PDB entry 8JEM | electron microscopy, 3.23 A resolution | chains B and C of the 4 polymer chains in the assembly

Chain B (and C):
Name: Teichoic acid D-alanyltransferase
From: Streptococcus thermophilus LMG 18311
Notes: EC 2.3.1.-; chain C of this document is another copy of the same molecule, construct and numbering; everything in this record applies to it too
Reference sequence: Q5M4V4 (DLTB_STRT2); numbering as in UniProt (aligned over 1-415)
Amino-acid sequence (440 residues; each row starts with the number of its first residue; numbers below 1 keep their minus sign (Met-24 is residue -24)):
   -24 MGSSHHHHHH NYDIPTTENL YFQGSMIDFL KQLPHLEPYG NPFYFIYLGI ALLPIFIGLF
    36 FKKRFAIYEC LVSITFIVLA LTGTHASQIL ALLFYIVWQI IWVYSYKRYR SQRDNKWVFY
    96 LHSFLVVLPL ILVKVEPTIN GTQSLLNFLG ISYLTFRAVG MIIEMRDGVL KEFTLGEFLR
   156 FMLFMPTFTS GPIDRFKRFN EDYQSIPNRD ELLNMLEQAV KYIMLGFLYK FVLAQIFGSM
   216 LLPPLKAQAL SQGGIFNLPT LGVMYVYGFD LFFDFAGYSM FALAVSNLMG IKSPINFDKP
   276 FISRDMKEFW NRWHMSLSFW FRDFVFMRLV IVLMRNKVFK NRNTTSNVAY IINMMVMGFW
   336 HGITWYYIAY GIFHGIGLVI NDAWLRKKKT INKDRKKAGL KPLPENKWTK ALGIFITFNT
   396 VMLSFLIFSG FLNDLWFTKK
Unresolved in the structure: -24 to -4
Sequence notes: initiating methionine (-24); expression tag (-23 to 0)
Curated features (UniProtKB/Swiss-Prot):
  - active site: His336
  - mutagenesis: Val305 to Ile306 (Reduced binding to DltC), Val305 (V305D: Reduced binding to DltC)
Ligand contacts:
  - Amsacrine (ASW; N-[4-(acridin-9-ylamino)-3-methoxyphenyl]methanesulfonamide): Tyr128, Ser165, Tyr242, Leu246, Asp249, Phe250, Tyr253, Trp285, Trp288, His289, Met332, Trp335, His336, Tyr345, Phe403
  - diacyl glycerol (DGA): Pro9, Pro29, Leu46, Ile49, Thr50, Val53, Leu54, Leu68
  - phosphatidylglycerol (PGT; (1S)-2-{[{[(2R)-2,3-dihydroxypropyl]oxy}(hydroxy)phosphoryl]oxy}-1-[(palmitoyloxy)methyl]ethyl stearate), molecule 1: Ile25, Leu28, Pro29, Ile32, Phe36
  - phosphatidylglycerol (PGT), molecule 2: Cys45, Ile49, Val53, Ile64, Leu67, Leu68, Ile71, Val72, Ile75, Tyr79, Lys82, Arg83, Glu147, Thr149, Leu150, Gly151, Leu154
  - phosphatidylglycerol (PGT), molecule 3: Lys91, Phe94, Tyr95, Ser98, Phe99, Val102, Leu105, Ile106, Lys109, Val110, Phe131, Val134, Ile138, Arg141, Trp295, Phe296, Phe299, Val300, Arg303, Val307, Arg310, Asn311, Val331, Phe334, Trp335, Ile338
Reported in the primary citation:
  - self-association interface (contacts with another copy of this molecule); pairs are residue here / residue on that copy: Phe40-Leu188, Ile42-Val195, Ile42-Leu200, Ile42-Lys196, Leu46-Met199, Phe4, Pro9
  - mutagenesis - I42R, L46R, M199A, L200R: decreased growth
  - binding site for phosphatidylglycerol: Phe94, Tyr95, Val102, Leu105, Ile106, Val110, Phe131, Val134, Ile138, Trp295, Leu304, Val307, Val331, Phe334, Ile338
  - catalytic residues: His289, His336 (citing earlier work)
  - binding site for Amsacrine: Tyr128, Leu246, Asp249, Phe250, Tyr253, Trp285, Trp288, His289, Trp335, His336, Tyr345, Phe403

Chain B / chain C interface:
Pairs across the interface - 9 pairs, chain B then chain C:
  Glu192(B) - Lys38(C)  salt bridge
  Met199(B) - Ile42(C)  hydrophobic
  Met199(B) - Tyr43(C)  hydrophobic
  Leu203(B) - Leu46(C)  hydrophobic
  Ser214(B) - Phe-3(C)
  Met215(B) - Phe-3(C)  hydrophobic
  Met215(B) - Gln-2(C)
  Met215(B) - Phe4(C)  hydrophobic
  Leu216(B) - Gln-2(C)
Also at the interface, not in a pair above, chain B (8 interface residues in all): Leu200, Ile211
Also at the interface, not in a pair above, chain C (8 interface residues in all): Phe40

Summary:
The chain B/chain C interface involves 8 residues from each chain; the contacts include 1 salt bridge. Its one
salt-bridged contact is Glu192(B)-Lys38(C). Ligands of chain B: diacyl glycerol, 3 copies of
phosphatidylglycerol and Amsacrine. The paper reports catalytic residues His289(B) and His336(B); I42R, L46R
and M199A of chain B, among others, reduce growth.
Chain B and chain C are both Teichoic acid D-alanyltransferase (Streptococcus thermophilus LMG 18311); the
structure, DltB tetramer in complex with inhibitor m-AMSA, was determined by electron microscopy together with
8JES and 8JF2 from the same study.
